PDB entry 5UHG | X-ray diffraction, 3.97 A resolution | chains F and H of the 8 polymer chains in the assembly

Chain F:
Name: RNA polymerase sigma factor SigA
Source organism: Mycobacterium tuberculosis (strain ATCC 25618 / H37Rv)
UniProt: P9WGI1 (SIGA_MYCTU); numbering as in UniProt (aligned over 1-528)
Chain sequence (528 residues; row label = number of the first residue in the row):
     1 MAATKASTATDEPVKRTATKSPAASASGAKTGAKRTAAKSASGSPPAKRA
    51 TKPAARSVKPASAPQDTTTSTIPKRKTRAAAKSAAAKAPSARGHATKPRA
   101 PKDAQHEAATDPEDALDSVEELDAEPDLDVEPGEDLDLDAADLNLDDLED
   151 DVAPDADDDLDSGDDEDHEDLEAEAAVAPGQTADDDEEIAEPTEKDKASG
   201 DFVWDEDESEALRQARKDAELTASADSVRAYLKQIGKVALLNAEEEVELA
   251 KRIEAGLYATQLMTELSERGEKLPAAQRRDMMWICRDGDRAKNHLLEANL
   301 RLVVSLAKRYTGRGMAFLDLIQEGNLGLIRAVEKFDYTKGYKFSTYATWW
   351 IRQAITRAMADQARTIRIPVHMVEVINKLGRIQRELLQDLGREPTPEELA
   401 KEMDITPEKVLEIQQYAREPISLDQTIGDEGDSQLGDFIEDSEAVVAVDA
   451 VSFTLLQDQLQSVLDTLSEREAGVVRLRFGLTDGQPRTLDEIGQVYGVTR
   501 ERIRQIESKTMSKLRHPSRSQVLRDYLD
Disordered / not traced: 1-206, 429

Chain H:
Molecule: 23-nt DNA strand
Sequence (23 nucleotides; row label = number of the first residue in the row):
     1 TATAATGGGAGCTGTCACGGATG

How chain F and chain H interact:
Contacting residue pairs - 40 pairs, chain F then chain H:
  Asp226(F) with DG8(H), hydrogen bond to the base
  Val228(F) with DG8(H), base contact
  Arg229(F) with DG8(H), hydrogen bond to the base; DG9(H), hydrogen bond to the base
  Leu232(F) with DG7(H), base contact; DG8(H), base contact
  Lys233(F) with DG7(H), base contact
  Gly236(F) with DG7(H), base contact
  Glu246(F) with DT6(H), base contact
  Ala298(F) with DT6(H), base contact
  Asn299(F) with DT6(H), hydrogen bond to the base
  Arg301(F) with DT6(H), phosphate contact; DG7(H), hydrogen bond to the base
  Leu302(F) with DT6(H), hydrogen bond to the base
  Ser305(F) with DT6(H), sugar contact
  Lys308(F) with DG8(H), salt bridge to the phosphate
  Phe317(F) with DG8(H), sugar contact
  Lys334(F) with DA2(H), hydrogen bond to the base
  Phe335(F) with DA2(H), base contact
  Asp336(F) with DA2(H), hydrogen bond to the base
  Lys339(F) with DA2(H), base contact
  Gly340(F) with DA4(H), phosphate contact
  Tyr341(F) with DA2(H), sugar contact; DT3(H), sugar contact; DA4(H), phosphate contact
  Lys342(F) with DA4(H), hydrogen bond to the phosphate; DA5(H), salt bridge to the phosphate; DT6(H), base contact
  Ser344(F) with DA4(H), sugar contact; DA5(H), hydrogen bond to the phosphate; DT6(H), base contact
  Thr345(F) with DA4(H), hydrogen bond to the base; DA5(H), base contact
  Tyr346(F) with DA2(H), stacking on the base
  Thr348(F) with DA5(H), hydrogen bond to the base
  Trp349(F) with DT1(H), phosphate contact; DA2(H), sugar contact; DA5(H), base contact
  Trp350(F) with DT1(H), stacking on the base
  Gln353(F) with DT1(H), phosphate contact
Also at the interface, not in a pair above, chain F (31 interface residues in all): Leu240, Leu300, Arg352

Summary:
31 residues of chain F face 9 of chain H across their interface; the contacts include 12 hydrogen bonds, 2
salt bridges and 2 aromatic stacking contacts. Polar contacts include Asp226(F)-DG8(H), Arg229(F)-DG8(H) and
Arg229(F)-DG9(H).
Here chain F is RNA polymerase sigma factor SigA (Mycobacterium tuberculosis (strain ATCC 25618 / H37Rv)) and
chain H is a 23-nt DNA strand. Entry 5UHG (Crystal structure of Mycobacterium tuberculosis transcription
initiation complex in complex with D-AAP1 and Rifampin) was determined by X-ray diffraction, deposited
together with 5UH5, 5UH6, 5UH8, 5UH9, 5UHA, 5UHB and 4 further entries.
